1ELX - chains A and B; structure by X-ray diffraction, 2.60 A resolution.

# Chain A (and B)
Name: Alkaline phosphatase
Organism: Escherichia coli
Notes: EC 3.1.3.1; chain B of this document is another copy of the same molecule, construct and numbering; everything in this record applies to it too
UniProtKB: P00634 (PPB_ECOLI); residues 1-449 here correspond to UniProt positions 23-471 (UniProt number = residue number + 22)
Chain sequence (449 residues; row label = number of the first residue in the row):
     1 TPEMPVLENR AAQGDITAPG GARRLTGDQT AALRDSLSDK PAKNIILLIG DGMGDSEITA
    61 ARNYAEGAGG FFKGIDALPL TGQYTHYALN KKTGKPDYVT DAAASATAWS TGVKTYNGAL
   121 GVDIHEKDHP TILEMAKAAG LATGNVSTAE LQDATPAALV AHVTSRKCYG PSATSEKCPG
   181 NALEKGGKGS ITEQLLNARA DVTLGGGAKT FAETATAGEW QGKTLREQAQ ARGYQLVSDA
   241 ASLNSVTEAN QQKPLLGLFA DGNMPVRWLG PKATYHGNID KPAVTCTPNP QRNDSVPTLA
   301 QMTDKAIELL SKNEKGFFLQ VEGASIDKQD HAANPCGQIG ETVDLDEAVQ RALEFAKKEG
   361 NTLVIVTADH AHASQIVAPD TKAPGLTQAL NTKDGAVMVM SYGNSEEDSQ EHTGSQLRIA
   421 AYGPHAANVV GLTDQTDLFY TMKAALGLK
Construct notes: engineered mutation A102 (Ser124 in P00634)
Curated features (UniProtKB/Swiss-Prot):
  - binding site (Mg(2+)): D51, D153, T155, E322
  - binding site (Zn(2+)): D51, D327, H331, D369, H370, H412
Cystine bridges: C168-C178, C286-C336
Metal / ion sites: Zn2+ site 1: D51, D369, H370 (together with phosphate ion); Mg2+: D51, T155, E322; Zn2+ site 2: D327, H331, H412 (together with phosphate ion)

# How chain A and chain B interact
Pairs across the interface - 203 pairs, chain A then chain B:
  R10(A) - V430(B)  hydrogen bond (side chain-backbone)
  R10(A) - L432(B)  hydrogen bond (side chain-backbone)
  R10(A) - T433(B)
  I16(A) - L89(B)  hydrophobic
  I16(A) - P96(B)  hydrophobic
  I16(A) - K114(B)
  T17(A) - G94(B)
  T17(A) - V113(B)
  T17(A) - I124(B)
  A18(A) - V113(B)
  P19(A) - G112(B)
  P19(A) - V113(B)  hydrophobic
  P19(A) - H129(B)
  P19(A) - Y440(B)
  G20(A) - G112(B)  hydrogen bond (backbone-backbone)
  G20(A) - Y440(B)  hydrogen bond (backbone-side chain)
  A22(A) - Y87(B)
  A22(A) - K114(B)
  A22(A) - D434(B)
  A22(A) - T436(B)
  R23(A) - T436(B)
  R23(A) - D437(B)
  R23(A) - Y440(B)
  R24(A) - T85(B)  hydrogen bond
  R24(A) - Y87(B)
  R24(A) - L432(B)
  R24(A) - T433(B)
  R24(A) - D434(B)
  R24(A) - D437(B)  hydrogen bond (backbone-side chain)
  L25(A) - N428(B)
  L25(A) - T433(B)
  L25(A) - D437(B)  hydrogen bond (backbone-side chain)
  G27(A) - N428(B)
  D28(A) - H425(B)  salt bridge
  D28(A) - N428(B)  hydrogen bond
  Q29(A) - A427(B)
  Q29(A) - N428(B)  hydrogen bond (backbone-side chain)
  T30(A) - S38(B)
  T30(A) - D39(B)
  T30(A) - A427(B)
  L33(A) - L37(B)  hydrophobic
  L33(A) - V430(B)  hydrophobic
  R34(A) - L37(B)
  R34(A) - D39(B)  salt bridge
  L37(A) - L33(B)  hydrophobic
  L37(A) - R34(B)
  L37(A) - L37(B)  hydrophobic
  S38(A) - T30(B)  hydrogen bond (backbone-side chain)
  D39(A) - T30(B)
  D55(A) - Q83(B)  hydrogen bond
  D55(A) - S415(B)  hydrogen bond (backbone-side chain)
  D55(A) - Q416(B)  hydrogen bond
  S56(A) - S415(B)  hydrogen bond (backbone-side chain)
  T59(A) - G414(B)
  T59(A) - S415(B)
  T59(A) - Q416(B)  hydrogen bond (side chain-backbone)
  R62(A) - T85(B)
  R62(A) - Q416(B)  hydrogen bond
  R62(A) - L432(B)
  N63(A) - Y98(B)
  A68(A) - Y87(B)
  A68(A) - P96(B)  hydrophobic
  A68(A) - Y98(B)  hydrophobic
  G69(A) - Y87(B)
  D76(A) - L432(B)
  P79(A) - V430(B)
  P79(A) - G431(B)
  L80(A) - L33(B)  hydrophobic
  T81(A) - T81(B)  hydrogen bond (backbone-side chain)
  T81(A) - G82(B)
  T81(A) - Q83(B)
  T81(A) - V430(B)
  T81(A) - G431(B)  hydrogen bond (side chain-backbone)
  G82(A) - T81(B)
  G82(A) - Q83(B)
  Q83(A) - D55(B)  hydrogen bond
  Q83(A) - T81(B)
  Q83(A) - G82(B)  hydrogen bond (side chain-backbone)
  Q83(A) - Q83(B)
  Q83(A) - R418(B)
  T85(A) - R24(B)  hydrogen bond
  T85(A) - R62(B)
  Y87(A) - A22(B)
  Y87(A) - A68(B)
  Y87(A) - G69(B)
  L89(A) - I16(B)  hydrophobic
  L89(A) - T17(B)
  G94(A) - T17(B)
  K95(A) - D394(B)  hydrogen bond (side chain-backbone)
  P96(A) - I16(B)  hydrophobic
  P96(A) - A68(B)  hydrophobic
  P96(A) - D394(B)
  P96(A) - A396(B)
  Y98(A) - N63(B)
  Y98(A) - A68(B)  hydrophobic
  Y98(A) - T392(B)  hydrogen bond
  Y98(A) - D394(B)  hydrogen bond
  Y98(A) - A396(B)
  Y98(A) - V397(B)
  Y98(A) - M398(B)  hydrophobic
  V99(A) - I376(B)
  V99(A) - V377(B)
  G112(A) - P19(B)
  G112(A) - G20(B)  hydrogen bond (backbone-backbone)
  V113(A) - T17(B)
  V113(A) - A18(B)
  V113(A) - P19(B)  hydrophobic
  K114(A) - I16(B)
  K114(A) - A22(B)
  I124(A) - T17(B)
  H129(A) - P19(B)
  Y275(A) - E406(B)  hydrogen bond
  H276(A) - E406(B)  salt bridge
  H372(A) - Q375(B)
  A373(A) - Q375(B)  hydrogen bond (backbone-side chain)
  Q375(A) - A373(B)  hydrogen bond (side chain-backbone)
  Q375(A) - Q375(B)
  Q375(A) - N404(B)
  Q375(A) - T413(B)
  I376(A) - V99(B)
  I376(A) - T413(B)
  I376(A) - G414(B)  hydrogen bond (backbone-backbone)
  I376(A) - S415(B)
  V377(A) - V99(B)
  V377(A) - N404(B)
  A378(A) - E411(B)
  T381(A) - N404(B)
  T381(A) - E411(B)  hydrogen bond
  K382(A) - S405(B)
  K382(A) - E406(B)  hydrogen bond (backbone-backbone)
  K382(A) - E407(B)  salt bridge
  A383(A) - N404(B)
  A383(A) - E406(B)
  P384(A) - P384(B)
  P384(A) - G403(B)
  P384(A) - S405(B)
  P384(A) - E406(B)
  T392(A) - Y98(B)  hydrogen bond
  D394(A) - K95(B)  hydrogen bond (backbone-side chain)
  D394(A) - P96(B)
  D394(A) - Y98(B)  hydrogen bond
  A396(A) - P96(B)
  A396(A) - Y98(B)
  V397(A) - Y98(B)
  M398(A) - Y98(B)  hydrophobic
  G403(A) - P384(B)
  G403(A) - G403(B)
  N404(A) - Q375(B)
  N404(A) - V377(B)
  N404(A) - T381(B)
  N404(A) - A383(B)
  S405(A) - K382(B)
  S405(A) - A383(B)
  S405(A) - P384(B)
  E406(A) - Y275(B)  hydrogen bond
  E406(A) - H276(B)  salt bridge
  E406(A) - K382(B)  hydrogen bond (backbone-backbone)
  E406(A) - A383(B)
  E406(A) - P384(B)
  E407(A) - K382(B)  salt bridge
  E411(A) - A378(B)
  E411(A) - T381(B)  hydrogen bond
  T413(A) - Q375(B)
  T413(A) - I376(B)
  G414(A) - T59(B)
  G414(A) - I376(B)  hydrogen bond (backbone-backbone)
  S415(A) - D55(B)
  S415(A) - S56(B)  hydrogen bond (side chain-backbone)
  S415(A) - T59(B)
  S415(A) - I376(B)
  Q416(A) - D55(B)
  Q416(A) - I58(B)
  Q416(A) - T59(B)  hydrogen bond (backbone-side chain)
  Q416(A) - R62(B)  hydrogen bond
  R418(A) - Q83(B)
  H425(A) - D28(B)  salt bridge
  A427(A) - T30(B)
  N428(A) - L25(B)
  N428(A) - G27(B)
  N428(A) - D28(B)  hydrogen bond
  N428(A) - Q29(B)  hydrogen bond (side chain-backbone)
  V430(A) - R10(B)  hydrogen bond (backbone-side chain)
  V430(A) - L33(B)  hydrophobic
  V430(A) - P79(B)
  V430(A) - T81(B)
  G431(A) - P79(B)
  G431(A) - T81(B)  hydrogen bond (backbone-side chain)
  L432(A) - R10(B)  hydrogen bond (backbone-side chain)
  L432(A) - R24(B)
  L432(A) - R62(B)
  L432(A) - D76(B)
  T433(A) - R10(B)
  T433(A) - R24(B)
  D434(A) - A22(B)
  D434(A) - R24(B)
  T436(A) - A22(B)
  T436(A) - R23(B)
  D437(A) - R23(B)  salt bridge
  D437(A) - R24(B)  hydrogen bond (side chain-backbone)
  D437(A) - L25(B)  hydrogen bond (side chain-backbone)
  Y440(A) - P19(B)
  Y440(A) - G20(B)  hydrogen bond (side chain-backbone)
  Y440(A) - R23(B)
Also at the interface, not in a pair above, chain A (92 interface residues in all): I58, D97, P379, G385, G395, S401, H412, T441
Also at the interface, not in a pair above, chain B (92 interface residues in all): L7, L80, D97, H372, P379, G385, G395, S401, H412

# In short
The chain A/chain B interface involves 92 residues from each chain; the contacts include 49 hydrogen bonds and
8 salt bridges. Among the polar pairs are D28(A)-H425(B), R34(A)-D39(B) and H276(A)-E406(B). From UniProt: 4
Mg2+-binding residues and 6 Zn2+-binding residues on chain A.
Both chains are Alkaline phosphatase (Escherichia coli). Entry 1ELX (E. coli alkaline phosphatase mutant
(S102A)) was determined by X-ray diffraction (same publication as 1ELY and 1ELZ).
